PDB entry 7ZM8 | electron microscopy, 2.76 A resolution | chains 1 and 3 of the 26 polymer chains in the assembly

# Chain 1
Molecule: NADH-ubiquinone oxidoreductase chain 1
Organism: Chaetomium thermophilum var. thermophilum DSM 1495
Notes: EC 7.1.1.2
Reference sequence: G1DJA6 (G1DJA6_CHATD); residues 1-378 here = UniProt positions 1-378
Sequence (378 residues; numbered 1 to 378; the number before each row is that of its first residue):
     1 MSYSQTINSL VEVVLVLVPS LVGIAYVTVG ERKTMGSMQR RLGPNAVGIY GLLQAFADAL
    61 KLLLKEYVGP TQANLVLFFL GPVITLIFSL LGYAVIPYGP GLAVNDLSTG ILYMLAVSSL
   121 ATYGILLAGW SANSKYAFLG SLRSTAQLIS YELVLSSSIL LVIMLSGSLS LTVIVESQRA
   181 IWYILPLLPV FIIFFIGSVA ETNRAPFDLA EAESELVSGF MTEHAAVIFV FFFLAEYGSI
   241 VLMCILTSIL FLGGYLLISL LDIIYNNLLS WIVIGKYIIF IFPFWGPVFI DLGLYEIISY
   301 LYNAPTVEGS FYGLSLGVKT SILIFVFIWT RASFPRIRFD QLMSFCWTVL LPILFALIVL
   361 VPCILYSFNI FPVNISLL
Small-molecule neighbours:
  - 1,2-Distearoyl-sn-glycerophosphoethanolamine (3PE): Pro189, Phe191, Ile193, Phe195, Ile196, Phe207, Val326, Thr330, Phe334, Ile337, Gln341, Phe345, Thr348, Val349, Leu350
  - 1,2-diacyl-sn-glycero-3-phosphocholine (PC1): Tyr26, Asn45, Ala46, Val47, Gly48, Ile49, Leu52, Leu53

# Chain 3
Molecule: NADH-ubiquinone oxidoreductase chain 3
Organism: Chaetomium thermophilum var. thermophilum DSM 1495
Notes: EC 7.1.1.2
Reference sequence: G1DJ99 (G1DJ99_CHATD); residues 1-146 here = UniProt positions 1-146
Sequence (146 residues; each row starts with the number of its first residue):
     1 MSAMSIYIIF VSIIAILFLA IDLIFAPHNP YKEKLSAFEC GFHSFSQSRS PFNISFFIYG
    61 LVFLLLDLEI LLLYPFAVSE YVNSAYGLAA ALIFIGIITI GFVYELGHDA LKVHSRQNIS
   121 TKDLKSSVVI SYLGNINNDS VNLHIK
Unresolved in the structure: 34-46, 115-146

# Chain 1 / chain 3 interface
Pairs across the interface (90; chain 1 residue first):
  Thr6(1) with Met1(3), hydrogen bond (side chain-backbone); Ile6(3)
  Ser9(1) with Met1(3), hydrogen bond (side chain-backbone); Ser2(3); Ala3(3), hydrogen bond (side chain-backbone); Ile6(3)
  Leu10(1) with Ile6(3), hydrophobic
  Val13(1) with Ala3(3); Tyr7(3), hydrophobic; Phe10(3), hydrophobic
  Leu17(1) with Tyr7(3); Val11(3), hydrophobic
  Leu63(1) with Phe18(3); Asp22(3); Ala26(3)
  Leu64(1) with Ala26(3); Pro27(3)
  Lys65(1) with Ala26(3); Pro27(3)
  Glu66(1) with Pro27(3)
  Tyr67(1) with Asp22(3); His28(3), hydrogen bond
  Pro70(1) with Lys32(3)
  Phe79(1) with Leu19(3); Asp22(3); Leu23(3), hydrophobic
  Val83(1) with Ala15(3), hydrophobic
  Ile87(1) with Val11(3), hydrophobic
  Leu90(1) with Tyr7(3), hydrogen bond (backbone-side chain)
  Tyr93(1) with Tyr7(3)
  Ala94(1) with Met4(3), hydrophobic; Tyr7(3), hydrophobic
  Val104(1) with Ala3(3), hydrophobic
  Asn105(1) with Met4(3)
  Leu112(1) with Tyr74(3), hydrophobic
  Tyr113(1) with Met4(3)
  Leu115(1) with Tyr74(3)
  Lys135(1) with Ser50(3)
  Leu139(1) with Phe56(3)
  Leu142(1) with Phe56(3), hydrophobic
  Arg143(1) with Phe56(3)
  Ala146(1) with Tyr59(3), hydrophobic
  Ile149(1) with Tyr59(3); Phe63(3)
  Leu153(1) with Phe63(3), hydrophobic; Leu66(3), hydrophobic; Asp67(3)
  Ser156(1) with Ile70(3); Tyr74(3), hydrogen bond (backbone-side chain)
  Ser157(1) with Ile70(3)
  Ile159(1) with Tyr74(3)
  Leu160(1) with Leu73(3), hydrophobic; Tyr74(3); Ala77(3), hydrophobic
  Ile163(1) with Ala77(3); Val78(3), hydrophobic
  Met164(1) with Glu80(3)
  Gly167(1) with Val78(3)
  Leu169(1) with Val78(3), hydrophobic
  Phe231(1) with Ala15(3); Phe18(3), hydrophobic; Leu19(3)
  Phe339(1) with Tyr59(3), hydrophobic
  Asp340(1) with Val113(3)
  Met343(1) with Tyr59(3); Val113(3), hydrophobic
  Ser344(1) with Val113(3)
  Trp347(1) with Val62(3), hydrophobic; Phe102(3); Leu106(3)
  Thr348(1) with His114(3)
  Leu351(1) with Phe102(3), hydrophobic
  Pro352(1) with Phe102(3), hydrophobic
  Phe355(1) with Leu66(3), hydrophobic; Phe102(3), hydrophobic
  Ile358(1) with Ile70(3), hydrophobic; Ile95(3), hydrophobic
  Val359(1) with Ile95(3), hydrophobic
  Pro362(1) with Leu88(3), hydrophobic
  Tyr366(1) with Ala85(3); Leu88(3), hydrophobic
  Phe371(1) with Glu80(3); Tyr81(3)
  Pro372(1) with Tyr81(3)
  Val373(1) with Tyr81(3), hydrophobic
  Asn374(1) with Ala77(3); Val78(3); Ser79(3); Glu80(3), hydrogen bond (side chain-backbone); Tyr81(3), hydrogen bond (side chain-backbone)
Also at the interface, not in a pair above, chain 1 (64 interface residues in all): Gln5, Val14, Leu86, Leu91, Ile111, Ser168, Leu234, Cys363, Leu365
Also at the interface, not in a pair above, chain 3 (49 interface residues in all): Ile8, Ser12, Ile21, Phe25, Gly60, Leu71, Phe76, Ser84, Leu92, Leu111

# In short
Chain 1 and chain 3 form an interface of 64 and 49 residues respectively; the contacts include 8 hydrogen
bonds. Polar contacts include Thr6(1)-Met1(3), Ser9(1)-Met1(3) and Ser9(1)-Ala3(3). Bound to chain 1:
1,2-Distearoyl-sn-glycerophosphoethanolamine and 1,2-diacyl-sn-glycero-3-phosphocholine.
Chain 1 is NADH-ubiquinone oxidoreductase chain 1 and chain 3 is NADH-ubiquinone oxidoreductase chain 3, both
from Chaetomium thermophilum var. thermophilum DSM 1495; the structure, CryoEM structure of mitochondrial
complex I from Chaetomium thermophilum (inhibited by DDM) - membrane arm, was determined by electron
microscopy together with 7ZM7, 7ZMB, 7ZME, 7ZMG and 7ZMH from the same study.
